PDB entry 1FHW | X-ray diffraction, 1.90 A resolution | chain A

== Chain A ==
Protein: Guanine nucleotide exchange factor and integrin binding protein homolog GRP1
Source organism: Mus musculus
Notes: fragment: pleckstrin homology domain
Sequence (129 residues; row label = number of the first residue in the row):
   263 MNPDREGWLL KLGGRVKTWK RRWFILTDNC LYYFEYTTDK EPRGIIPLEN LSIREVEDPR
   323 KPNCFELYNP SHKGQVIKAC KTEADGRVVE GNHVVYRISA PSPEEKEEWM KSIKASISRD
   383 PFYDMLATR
Disordered / not traced: 263-264, 387-391
Construct notes: cloning artifact (263)
Residues lining bound ligands: inositol-(1,3,4,5,6)-pentakisphosphate (I5P): Lys273, Gly275, Gly276, Arg277, Val278, Lys279, Thr280, Lys282, Arg284, Tyr295, Arg305, Lys343, Asn354, His355

== In short ==
Bound to chain A: inositol-(1,3,4,5,6)-pentakisphosphate.
Chain A is Guanine nucleotide exchange factor and integrin binding protein homolog GRP1 (Mus musculus); the
structure, Structure of the pleckstrin homology domain from GRP1 in complex with
inositol(1,3,4,5,6)pentakisphosphate, was determined by X-ray diffraction, deposited together with 1FHX, 1FAO
and 1FB8.
